PDB entry 1EYR | X-ray diffraction, 2.20 A resolution | chains A and B

[Chain A (and B)]
Protein: Cmp-N-acetylneuraminic acid synthetase
Organism: Neisseria meningitidis
Notes: EC 2.7.7.43; chain B of this document is another copy of the same molecule, construct and numbering; everything in this record applies to it too
UniProtKB: P0A0Z8 (NEUA_NEIME); residue numbers follow UniProt; this construct covers 1-228
Sequence (228 residues; each row starts with the number of its first residue):
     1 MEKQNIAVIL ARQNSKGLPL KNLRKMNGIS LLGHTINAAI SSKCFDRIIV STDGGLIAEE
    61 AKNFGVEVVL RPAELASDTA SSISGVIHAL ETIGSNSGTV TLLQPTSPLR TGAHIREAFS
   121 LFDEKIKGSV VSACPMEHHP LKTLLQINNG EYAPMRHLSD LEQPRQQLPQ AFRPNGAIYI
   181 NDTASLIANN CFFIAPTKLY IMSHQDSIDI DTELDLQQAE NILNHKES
Unresolved in the structure: 226-228 (chain B: 149-150, 224-228)
Modified residues: Mse1, Mse26, Mse136, Mse155, Mse202 (selenomethionine; parent Met)
Differences from the reference sequence: modified residue (1, 26, 136, 155, 202)
Ligand contacts: CDP (cytidine-5'-diphosphate): Leu10, Ala11, Arg12, Ser15, Lys16, Lys21, Asn22, Arg71, Leu75, Ser77, Asp78, Ala80, Ser81, Ser82, Gln104, Pro105, Thr106, Asp209, Ile210, Asp211
What the authors report for this chain:
  - binding site for CDP: Leu10, Ala11, Arg12, Asn14, Ser15, Lys21, Asn22, Arg71, Leu75, Ala80, Ser81, Ser82, Gln104, Pro105, Thr106, Asp209, Ile210, Asp211
  - specificity-determining residues: Arg71
  - specificity-determining residues: Asn22, Gln104 (proposed by the authors, not directly observed)
  - catalytic residues: Arg12, Ser15, Lys16, Gly17, Lys21, Asp209, Asp211 (proposed by the authors, not directly observed)
  - conformationally variable residues (order/disorder transition): Leu10 to Asn22, Arg71 to Ala80

[Interface between chain A and chain B]
Pairs across the interface - 55 pairs, chain A then chain B:
  Mse136(A) with Thr143(B)
  His138(A) with Arg173(B), hydrogen bond
  Pro140(A) with Pro140(B); Thr143(B); Mse155(B), hydrophobic
  Leu141(A) with Mse155(B)
  Lys142(A) with Arg173(B); Pro174(B)
  Thr143(A) with Mse136(B); Pro140(B); Phe172(B); Arg173(B)
  Leu144(A) with Gln170(B); Ala171(B); Phe172(B), hydrogen bond (backbone-backbone)
  Leu145(A) with Leu141(B), hydrophobic; Pro169(B), hydrophobic; Gln170(B)
  Gln146(A) with Pro169(B); Gln170(B), hydrogen bond (backbone-backbone); Phe172(B)
  Tyr152(A) with Phe172(B), hydrophobic; Leu199(B), hydrophobic; Ile201(B)
  Mse155(A) with Pro140(B), hydrophobic; Leu141(B); Mse155(B)
  Leu158(A) with Ala195(B); Thr197(B)
  Leu161(A) with Pro174(B), hydrophobic; Phe193(B), hydrophobic
  Glu162(A) with Cys191(B); Phe192(B), hydrogen bond (side chain-backbone); Phe193(B)
  Pro169(A) with Gln146(B)
  Gln170(A) with Leu144(B); Leu145(B); Gln146(B), hydrogen bond (backbone-backbone)
  Ala171(A) with Leu144(B); Leu145(B), hydrophobic
  Phe172(A) with Thr143(B); Leu144(B), hydrogen bond (backbone-backbone); Tyr152(B), hydrophobic
  Arg173(A) with His138(B); Lys142(B)
  Pro174(A) with Lys142(B)
  Cys191(A) with Glu162(B), hydrogen bond
  Phe192(A) with Glu162(B), hydrogen bond (backbone-side chain)
  Phe193(A) with Leu158(B), hydrophobic; Leu161(B), hydrophobic; Glu162(B), hydrogen bond (backbone-side chain)
  Thr197(A) with Leu158(B)
  Leu199(A) with Leu144(B), hydrophobic; Tyr152(B), hydrophobic
  Ile201(A) with Tyr152(B)
Interface residues without a listed pair, chain B (29 interface residues in all): His139, Ile194

[In short]
26 residues of chain A face 29 of chain B across their interface, with 9 hydrogen bonds. Among the polar pairs
are His138(A)-Arg173(B), Glu162(A)-Phe192(B) and Cys191(A)-Glu162(B). Ligands of chain A: CDP. From the paper:
catalytic residues Arg12(A), Ser15(A) and Lys16(A) among others; a binding site for CDP at Leu10(A), Ala11(A)
and Arg12(A) among others.
Chain A and chain B are both Cmp-N-acetylneuraminic acid synthetase (Neisseria meningitidis); the structure,
Structure of a sialic acid activating synthetase, CMP acylneuraminate synthetase in the presence and absence
of ..., was determined by X-ray diffraction, deposited together with 1EZI.
